PDB entry 5IUT | X-ray diffraction, 2.34 A resolution | chain A

Chain A:
Name: Cytochrome P450 2B4
From: Oryctolagus cuniculus
Notes: EC 1.14.14.1
UniProt: P00178 (CP2B4_RABIT); aligned to UniProt positions 1-472 over residues 20-491 (the alignment contains insertions or deletions, so no single offset holds)
Sequence (478 residues; row label = number of the first residue in the row):
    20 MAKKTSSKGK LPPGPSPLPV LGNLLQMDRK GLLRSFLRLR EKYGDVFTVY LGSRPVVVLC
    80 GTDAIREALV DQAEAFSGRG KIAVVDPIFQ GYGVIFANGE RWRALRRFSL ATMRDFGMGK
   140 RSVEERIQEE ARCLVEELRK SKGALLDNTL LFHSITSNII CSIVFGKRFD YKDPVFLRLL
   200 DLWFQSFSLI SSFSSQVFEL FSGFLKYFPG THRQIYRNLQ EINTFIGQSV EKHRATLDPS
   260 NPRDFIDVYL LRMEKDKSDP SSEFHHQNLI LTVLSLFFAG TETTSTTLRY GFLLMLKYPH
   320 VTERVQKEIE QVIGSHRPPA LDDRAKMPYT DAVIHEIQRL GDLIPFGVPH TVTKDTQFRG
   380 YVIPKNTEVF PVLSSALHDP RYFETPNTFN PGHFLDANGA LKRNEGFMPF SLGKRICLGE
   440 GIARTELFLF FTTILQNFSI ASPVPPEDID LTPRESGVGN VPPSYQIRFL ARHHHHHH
Unresolved in the structure: 20-28, 136-137, 474-475, 493-497
Construct notes: engineered mutation Ala21 (Glu2 in P00178), Lys22 (Gly in P00178), Lys23 (His in P00178), Thr24 (Pro in P00178), Ser25 (Lys in P00178), Ser26 (Ala in P00178), Lys27 (His in P00178), Lys29 (Arg in P00178), Trp202 (Phe in P00178), Tyr226 (His in P00178); expression tag (492-497)
Ion coordination: heme Fe: Cys436 (together with 3,6,9,12,15,18-hexaoxahexacosan-1-ol)
Small-molecule neighbours:
  - 3,6,9,12,15,18-hexaoxahexacosan-1-ol (32M): Leu43, Met46, Asp47, Leu51, Leu70, Ile101, Phe212, Gln215, Leu219, Phe297, Ala298, Thr302, Ile363, Phe365, Gly366, Val367, Pro368, Phe389
  - heme (HEM): Arg98, Val113, Ile114, Trp121, Arg125, Ile179, Leu295, Ala298, Gly299, Thr302, Thr303, Thr306, Gln357, Ile363, Val367, His369, Leu392, Pro428, Phe429, Ser430, Arg434, Ile435, Cys436, Leu437, Gly438, Ile441, Ala442, Glu445, Leu446
From the paper describing this entry:
  - conformationally variable residues (order/disorder transition, side-chain flip): Val194, Phe195, Leu199, Trp202, Arg473 to Glu474

Overview:
Bound to chain A: heme and 3,6,9,12,15,18-hexaoxahexacosan-1-ol. The paper reports conformational variability
at Val194, Phe195 and Leu199 among others.
Chain A is Cytochrome P450 2B4 (Oryctolagus cuniculus); the structure, Structure of P450 2B4 F202W mutant, was
determined by X-ray diffraction, deposited together with 5IUZ.
